Entry 8TSW (electron microscopy, 3.10 A resolution); this record covers chains D and K of the 12 polymer chains in the assembly.

[Chain D]
Name: Transport permease protein
Organism: Caldimonas thermodepolymerans
Reference sequence: A0A2S5T447 (A0A2S5T447_9BURK); residues 4-271 here correspond to UniProt positions 2-269 (UniProt number = residue number - 2)
Sequence (274 residues; row label = number of the first residue in the row; numbers below 1 keep their minus sign (Met-2 is residue -2)):
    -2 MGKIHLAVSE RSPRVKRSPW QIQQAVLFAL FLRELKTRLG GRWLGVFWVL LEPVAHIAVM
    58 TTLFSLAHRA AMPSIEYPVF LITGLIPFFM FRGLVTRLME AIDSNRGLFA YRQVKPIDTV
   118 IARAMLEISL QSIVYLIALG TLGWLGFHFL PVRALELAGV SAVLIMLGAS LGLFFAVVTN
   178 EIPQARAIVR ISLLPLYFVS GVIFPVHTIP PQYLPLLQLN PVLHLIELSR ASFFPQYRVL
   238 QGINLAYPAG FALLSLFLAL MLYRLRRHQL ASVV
Not modelled in the structure: -2 to 13, 269-271
Construct notes: initiating methionine (-2); expression tag (-1 to 3)
What the authors report for this chain:
  - mutagenesis - R89K: decreased stability

[Chain K]
Name: Capsular biosynthesis protein
Organism: Caldimonas thermodepolymerans
Reference sequence: A0A2S5T4A0 (A0A2S5T4A0_9BURK); residues 3-371 here correspond to UniProt positions 2-370 (UniProt number = residue number - 1)
Sequence (390 residues; numbered -2 to 387; the number before each row is that of its first residue; numbers below 1 keep their minus sign (Met-2 is residue -2)):
    -2 MGKIHMKLVS RLTAKRLQWA LVYLPMLVAT VYFLVFSADR YVSESVITVR QTSSNAPTGG
    58 MSGAALLLAG LTPASREDTC YLQTYIHSMG LLQKLDQQLK LREHFGTPLR DPLFRLWGGT
   118 SQEWFLEYYR SRVEVLMDDI CGLLTVRVQG FEPEFAQALN RAILEESERF VNELSHRMAR
   178 EQGQFAEAEL ERATARLQEA KRQLIAFQAK HKLLDPLAQA QATGTLTAEL QAALTRQEAE
   238 LRNALTYLNE DSYQVKALRS QINALRQQID EERLRATAGK NGDRINAVAA EFHDLQLQVG
   298 FAEDAYKLAL AAVESARIEA TRKLKSLVVV EPPVLPEIAE YPRRWYNLAT LLVVCCLIYG
   358 VVSLVVATIR DHQDGSGSGS HHHHHHHHHH
Not modelled in the structure: -2 to 4, 51-70, 181-318, 372-387
Construct notes: initiating methionine (-2); expression tag (-1 to 2, 372-387); conflict Cys77 (Leu76 in A0A2S5T4A0), Cys138 (Ser137 in A0A2S5T4A0)

[How chain D and chain K interact]
Contacting residue pairs (23; chain D residue first):
  Pro16(D) with Ile366(K); His369(K); Gln370(K)
  Trp17(D) with Ile366(K), hydrophobic
  Gln20(D) with His369(K), hydrogen bond
  Arg109(D) with Asp371(K)
  Gln110(D) with His369(K)
  Lys112(D) with Asp368(K); His369(K)
  Ile114(D) with Thr365(K)
  Asp115(D) with His369(K), salt bridge
  Leu250(D) with Ile355(K), hydrophobic
  Leu253(D) with Val358(K), hydrophobic
  Phe254(D) with Leu354(K), hydrophobic; Val358(K), hydrophobic; Leu361(K), hydrophobic
  Leu257(D) with Leu361(K), hydrophobic
  Met258(D) with Leu361(K), hydrophobic
  Arg261(D) with Leu361(K); Ala364(K); Thr365(K); Asp368(K), salt bridge
  Arg264(D) with Asp368(K), salt bridge
Interface residues without a listed pair, chain D (18 interface residues in all): Ile19, Leu251, Tyr260
Interface residues without a listed pair, chain K (13 interface residues in all): Val351, Gly357

[Overview]
18 residues of chain D face 13 of chain K across their interface; the contacts include 1 hydrogen bond and 3
salt bridges. Among the polar pairs are Asp115(D)-His369(K), Arg261(D)-Asp368(K) and Arg264(D)-Asp368(K). From
the paper: R89K of chain D reduces stability.
Chain D is Transport permease protein and chain K is Capsular biosynthesis protein, both from Caldimonas
thermodepolymerans; the structure, S. thermodepolymerans KpsMT-KpsE Apo 1, was determined by electron
microscopy together with 8TSH, 8TSI, 8TSL, 8TT3 and 8TUN from the same study.
